Entry 5ENM (X-ray diffraction, 1.98 A resolution); this record covers chain A.

== Chain A ==
Molecule: Beta-secretase 1
From: Homo sapiens
Notes: EC 3.4.23.46
UniProt: P56817 (BACE1_HUMAN); residues 1-441 here correspond to UniProt positions 14-454 (UniProt number = residue number + 13)
Amino-acid sequence (455 residues; numbered -13 to 441; the number before each row is that of its first residue; numbers below 1 keep their minus sign (Met-13 is residue -13)):
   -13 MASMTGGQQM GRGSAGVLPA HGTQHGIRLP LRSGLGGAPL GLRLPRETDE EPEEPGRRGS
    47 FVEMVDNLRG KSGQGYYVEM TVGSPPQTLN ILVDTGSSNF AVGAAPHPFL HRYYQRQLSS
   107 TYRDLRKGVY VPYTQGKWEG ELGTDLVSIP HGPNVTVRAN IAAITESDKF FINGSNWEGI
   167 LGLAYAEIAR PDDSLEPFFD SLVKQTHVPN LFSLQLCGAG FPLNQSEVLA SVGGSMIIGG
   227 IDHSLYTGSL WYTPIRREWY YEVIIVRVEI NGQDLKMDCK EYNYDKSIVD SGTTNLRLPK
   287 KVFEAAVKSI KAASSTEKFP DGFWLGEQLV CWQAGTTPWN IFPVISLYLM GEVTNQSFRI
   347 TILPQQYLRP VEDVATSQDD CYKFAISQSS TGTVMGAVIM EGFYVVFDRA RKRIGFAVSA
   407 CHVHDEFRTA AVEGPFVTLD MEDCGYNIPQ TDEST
Not modelled in the structure: -13 to 46, 205-216, 318-325, 358-365, 434-441
Differences from the reference sequence: initiating methionine (-13); expression tag (-12 to 0)
Disulfide bonds: Cys203-Cys407, Cys265-Cys430
Small-molecule neighbours: 5QU ((2R,4S,6S)-4-[2,4-bis(fluoranyl)-5-pyrimidin-5-yl-phenyl]-6-(3,5-dimethyl-1,2-oxazol-4-yl)-1,3-thiazinan-2-amine): Gly59, Gln60, Gly61, Leu78, Asp80, Gly82, Tyr119, Thr120, Gln121, Phe156, Ile158, Trp163, Ile166, Asp276, Gly278, Thr279, Thr280
Curated features (UniProtKB/Swiss-Prot):
  - active site: Asp80, Asp276
  - modified residue (N6-acetyllysine): Lys113, Lys262, Lys266, Lys272, Lys286, Lys287, Lys294
  - glycosylation (N-linked (GlcNAc...) asparagine): Asn140, Asn159, Asn210, Asn341

== In short ==
Chain A binds compound 5QU. UniProt lists active-site residues Asp80 and Asp276.
Chain A is Beta-secretase 1 (Homo sapiens); the structure, Compound 10, was determined by X-ray diffraction
(same publication as 5ENK).
